PDB entry 1A1V | X-ray diffraction, 2.20 A resolution | chains B and A

[Chain B]
Molecule: 8-nt DNA strand
Sequence (8 nucleotides; each row starts with the number of its first residue):
     2 UUUUUUUU
Not modelled in the structure: 9

[Chain A]
Name: Protein (NS3 protein)
Source organism: Hepatitis C virus (isolate H)
Notes: fragment: helicase domain; engineered mutation(s): N-TERMINAL MET, K221Q, A277G, S301L, S332P, S410A, G530E, R582W, AND A 10 RESIDUE (GSGSHHHHHH) HISTIDINE TAG ATTACHED TO THE C-TERMINUS
Reference sequence: P27958 (POLG_HCVH); residues 167-631 here correspond to UniProt positions 1193-1657 (UniProt number = residue number + 1026)
Amino-acid sequence (476 residues; each row starts with the number of its first residue):
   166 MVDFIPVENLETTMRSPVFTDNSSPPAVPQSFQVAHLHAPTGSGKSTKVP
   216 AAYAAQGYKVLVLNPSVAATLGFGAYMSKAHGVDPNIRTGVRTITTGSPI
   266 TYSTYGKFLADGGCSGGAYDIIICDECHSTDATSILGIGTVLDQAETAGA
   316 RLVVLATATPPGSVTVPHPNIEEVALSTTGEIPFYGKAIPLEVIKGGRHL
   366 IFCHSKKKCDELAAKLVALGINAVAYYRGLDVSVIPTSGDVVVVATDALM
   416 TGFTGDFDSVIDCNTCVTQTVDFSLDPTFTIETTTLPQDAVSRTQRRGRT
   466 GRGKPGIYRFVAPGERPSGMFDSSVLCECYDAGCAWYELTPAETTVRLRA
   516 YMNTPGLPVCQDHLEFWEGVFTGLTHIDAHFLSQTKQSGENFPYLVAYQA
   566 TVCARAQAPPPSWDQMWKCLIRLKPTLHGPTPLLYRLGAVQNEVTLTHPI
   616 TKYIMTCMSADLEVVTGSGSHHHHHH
Not modelled in the structure: 166-189, 415-417, 625-641
Differences from the reference sequence: conflict Ala192 (Val1218 in P27958), Val248 (Ile1274 in P27958), Phe418 (Tyr1444 in P27958), Thr449 (Ile1475 in P27958), Phe557 (Leu1583 in P27958), Val609 (Ile1635 in P27958), Ile615 (Val1641 in P27958); modified residue (279, 431, 499)
Modified positions: Cys279 (s,s-(2-hydroxyethyl)thiocysteine; CME); Cys431 (s,s-(2-hydroxyethyl)thiocysteine; CME); Cys499 (s,s-(2-hydroxyethyl)thiocysteine; CME)
Swiss-Prot annotation at these positions:
  - region: Gln460 to Gly471 (RNA-binding)
  - motif: Asp290 to His293 (DECH box)
  - binding site (ATP): Ala204 to Ser211
  - binding site (Mg(2+)): Ser211, Glu291
  - site: Thr631 (Cleavage)
What the authors report for this chain:
  - binding site for sulfate ion: Gly207, Ser208, Gly209, Lys210, Ser211
  - contacts within the chain: Lys210-Asp290 (water-mediated contact), Thr269-Lys272, His293-Val456, His293-Gln460, Thr411-Ala413, Asp412-Arg461 (hydrogen bond), Asp427-Arg461 (hydrogen bond)
  - binding site for the 8-nt DNA strand (chain B): Ser231, Val232, Ala233, Gly255, Thr269, Ser370, Lys371, Lys372, Arg393, Thr411, Val432, Thr448, Trp501
  - conformationally variable residues (side-chain flip): Arg461

[Interface between chain B and chain A]
Pairs across the interface (36; chain B residue first):
  DU2(B) - His369(A)  hydrogen bond to the phosphate
  DU2(B) - Thr450(A)  hydrogen bond to the phosphate
  DU3(B) - His369(A)  salt bridge to the phosphate
  DU3(B) - Ser370(A)  sugar contact
  DU3(B) - Val432(A)  sugar contact
  DU3(B) - Thr448(A)  sugar contact
  DU3(B) - Thr450(A)  sugar contact
  DU4(B) - His369(A)  sugar contact
  DU4(B) - Ser370(A)  phosphate contact
  DU4(B) - Lys371(A)  hydrogen bond to the phosphate
  DU4(B) - Thr411(A)  hydrogen bond to the phosphate
  DU4(B) - Val432(A)  base contact
  DU4(B) - Thr433(A)  base contact
  DU4(B) - Gln434(A)  hydrogen bond to the base
  DU4(B) - Thr448(A)  base contact
  DU5(B) - Lys371(A)  phosphate contact
  DU5(B) - Tyr392(A)  phosphate contact
  DU5(B) - Arg393(A)  hydrogen bond to the phosphate
  DU5(B) - Thr411(A)  hydrogen bond to the phosphate
  DU5(B) - Asp412(A)  sugar contact
  DU5(B) - Ala413(A)  phosphate contact
  DU5(B) - Asn556(A)  base contact
  DU6(B) - Arg393(A)  salt bridge to the phosphate
  DU6(B) - Ala413(A)  phosphate contact
  DU7(B) - Pro230(A)  sugar contact
  DU7(B) - Val232(A)  hydrogen bond to the phosphate
  DU7(B) - Thr298(A)  base contact
  DU8(B) - Val232(A)  phosphate contact
  DU8(B) - Thr254(A)  phosphate contact
  DU8(B) - Gly255(A)  hydrogen bond to the phosphate
  DU8(B) - Thr269(A)  hydrogen bond to the phosphate
  DU8(B) - Gly271(A)  sugar contact
  DU8(B) - Lys272(A)  sugar contact
  DU8(B) - Ala275(A)  phosphate contact
  DU8(B) - Trp501(A)  stacking on the base
  DU8(B) - Tyr502(A)  hydrogen bond to the base
Interface residues without a listed pair, chain A (27 interface residues in all): Ser231, Gly554

[In short]
7 residues of chain B and 27 residues of chain A are in contact, with 11 hydrogen bonds, 2 salt bridges and 1
aromatic stacking contact. Polar pairs include DU4(B)-Gln434(A), DU8(B)-Tyr502(A) and DU2(B)-His369(A). From
the paper: a binding site for the 8-nt DNA strand (chain B) at Ser231(A), Val232(A) and Ala233(A) among
others; a binding site for sulfate ion at Gly207(A), Ser208(A) and Gly209(A) among others.
Here chain B is an 8-nt DNA strand and chain A is Protein (NS3 protein) (Hepatitis C virus (isolate H)). Entry
1A1V (Hepatitis C virus NS3 helicase domain complexed with single stranded sdna) was determined by X-ray
diffraction.
